3TVQ - chain A; structure by X-ray diffraction, 1.67 A resolution.

[Chain A]
Name: Multifunctional cyclase-dehydratase-3-O-methyl transferase tcmN
From: Streptomyces glaucescens
Reference sequence: P16559 (TCMN_STRGA); residue numbers follow UniProt; this construct covers 1-169
Amino-acid sequence (169 residues; numbered 1 to 169; the number before each row is that of its first residue):
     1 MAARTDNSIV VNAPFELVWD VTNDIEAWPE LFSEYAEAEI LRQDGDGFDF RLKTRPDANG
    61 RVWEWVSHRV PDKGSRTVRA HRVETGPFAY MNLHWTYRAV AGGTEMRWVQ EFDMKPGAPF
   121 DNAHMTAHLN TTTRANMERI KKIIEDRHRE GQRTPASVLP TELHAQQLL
Disordered / not traced: 153-169
Residues lining bound ligands: (2R,3R)-trans-dihydroquercetin (DQH; (2R,3R)-2-(3,4-dihydroxyphenyl)-3,5,7-trihydroxy-2,3-dihydro-4H-chromen-4-one): Asp-57, Ala-58, Asn-59, Trp-63, Trp-65, Arg-82, Pro-87, Phe-88, Phe-120, His-124, Met-125, His-128
Curated features (UniProtKB/Swiss-Prot):
  - active site: Ser-67 (Proton acceptor), Arg-69 (Proton donor), Arg-82 (Proton donor)
From the paper describing this entry:
  - binding site for (2R,3R)-trans-dihydroquercetin: Asp-57, Trp-63, Trp-65, Arg-82, Pro-87, Phe-88, Phe-120, Met-125, His-128
  - conformationally variable residues: Arg-82, Phe-120, His-128

[Overview]
Bound to chain A: (2R,3R)-trans-dihydroquercetin. From UniProt: 3 active-site residues. The paper reports a
binding site for (2R,3R)-trans-dihydroquercetin at Asp-57, Trp-63 and Trp-65 among others; conformational
variability at Arg-82, Phe-120 and His-128.
Chain A is Multifunctional cyclase-dehydratase-3-O-methyl transferase tcmN (Streptomyces glaucescens); the
structure, Crystal structure of TCM Aro/Cyc complexed with trans-dihidroquercetin, was determined by X-ray
diffraction together with 3TL1 and 3TVR from the same study.
